PDB entry 8XS2 | X-ray diffraction, 2.14 A resolution | chains H and L

== Chain H ==
Protein: Heavy chain fragment (Fd) of anti-osteocalcin antibody KTM219
Source organism: Mus musculus
Notes: antibody fragment or engineered binder
Chain sequence (249 residues; each row starts with the number of its first residue; note: 1 number in that range is skipped by the numbering (no residue carries it; nothing is unmodelled there); a row labelled like 82A-82C holds insertion residues (82A, then the next letters in order); numbers below 1 keep their minus sign (Met-3 is residue -3)):
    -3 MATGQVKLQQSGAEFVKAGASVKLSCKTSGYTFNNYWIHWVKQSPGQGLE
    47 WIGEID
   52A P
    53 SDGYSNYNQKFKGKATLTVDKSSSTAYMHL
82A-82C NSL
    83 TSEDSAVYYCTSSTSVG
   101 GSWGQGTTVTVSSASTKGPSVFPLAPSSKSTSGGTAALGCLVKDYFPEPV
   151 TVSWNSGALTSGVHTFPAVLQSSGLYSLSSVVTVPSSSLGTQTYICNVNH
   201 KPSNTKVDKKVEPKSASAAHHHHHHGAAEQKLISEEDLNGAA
Unresolved in the structure: -3 to 0, 128-132, 214-242
Cystine bridges: Cys22-Cys92, Cys140-Cys196

== Chain L ==
Protein: Light chain of anti-osteocalcin antibody KTM219
Source organism: Mus musculus
Notes: antibody fragment or engineered binder
Chain sequence (232 residues; row label = number of the first residue in the row; a row labelled like 27A-27E holds insertion residues (27A, then the next letters in order); numbers below 1 keep their minus sign (Met-1 is residue -1)):
    -1 MSDIELTQSPLSLPVSLGDQASISCTSSQ
27A-27E SLLHS
    28 NGDTYLHWYLQKPGQSPKLLIYTLSNRFSGVPDRFSGSGSGTDFTLKISR
    78 VEAADLGIYFCSQTTHVPYTFGGGTKLEIKRADAAPSVFIFPPSDEQLKS
   128 GTASVVCLLNNFYPREAKVQWKVDNALQSGNSQESVTEQDSKDSTYSLSS
   178 TLTLSKADYEKHKVYACEVTHQGLSSPVTKSFNRGEGGGSDYKDDDDK
Unresolved in the structure: -1, 212-225
Cystine bridges: Cys23-Cys88, Cys134-Cys194

== Interface between chain H and chain L ==
Contacting residue pairs (52):
  His35(H) - Tyr96(L)
  Gln39(H) - Gln38(L)  hydrogen bond
  Gln39(H) - Phe87(L)
  Leu45(H) - Phe87(L)  hydrophobic
  Leu45(H) - Phe98(L)  hydrophobic
  Trp47(H) - Pro95(L)  hydrophobic
  Trp47(H) - Tyr96(L)
  Trp47(H) - Phe98(L)
  Glu50(H) - Tyr96(L)  hydrogen bond
  Asn58(H) - Val94(L)
  Asn60(H) - Pro95(L)
  Tyr91(H) - Gln38(L)  hydrogen bond
  Tyr91(H) - Gln42(L)
  Tyr91(H) - Ser43(L)
  Tyr91(H) - Pro44(L)
  Gly99(H) - Phe55(L)
  Trp103(H) - Tyr36(L)
  Trp103(H) - Pro44(L)  hydrophobic
  Trp103(H) - Phe98(L)  hydrophobic
  Gly104(H) - Ser43(L)
  Phe122(H) - Ser121(L)
  Phe122(H) - Gln124(L)
  Phe122(H) - Ser127(L)
  Pro123(H) - Ser121(L)
  Pro123(H) - Glu123(L)
  Leu124(H) - Phe118(L)
  Leu124(H) - Val133(L)  hydrophobic
  Ala125(H) - Phe118(L)
  Thr135(H) - Phe116(L)
  Ala137(H) - Phe116(L)  hydrophobic
  Ala137(H) - Phe118(L)
  Leu141(H) - Ser131(L)
  Lys143(H) - Gln124(L)
  Lys143(H) - Ser131(L)
  His164(H) - Asn137(L)  hydrogen bond
  His164(H) - Asn138(L)  hydrogen bond
  His164(H) - Ser174(L)  hydrogen bond
  Phe166(H) - Leu135(L)  hydrophobic
  Phe166(H) - Ser162(L)
  Phe166(H) - Thr164(L)
  Phe166(H) - Ser174(L)
  Phe166(H) - Leu175(L)
  Phe166(H) - Ser176(L)
  Pro167(H) - Ser162(L)  hydrogen bond (backbone-side chain)
  Pro167(H) - Val163(L)
  Val169(H) - Gln160(L)
  Val169(H) - Glu161(L)
  Leu170(H) - Gln160(L)  hydrogen bond (backbone-side chain)
  Gln171(H) - Gln160(L)
  Val181(H) - Leu135(L)  hydrophobic
  Thr183(H) - Asn137(L)
  Lys209(H) - Glu123(L)  salt bridge
Also at the interface, not in a pair above, chain H (37 interface residues in all): Val37, Glu46, Thr96, Gly101, Gln105, Ala136, Leu138, Ala168, Ser179
Also at the interface, not in a pair above, chain L (33 interface residues in all): Leu46, Tyr49, Thr129

== Summary ==
37 residues of chain H and 33 residues of chain L are in contact; the contacts include 8 hydrogen bonds and 1
salt bridge. Polar pairs include Lys209(H)-Glu123(L), Gln39(H)-Gln38(L) and Glu50(H)-Tyr96(L).
Here chain H is Heavy chain fragment (Fd) of anti-osteocalcin antibody KTM219 and chain L is Light chain of
anti-osteocalcin antibody KTM219, both from Mus musculus. Entry 8XS2 (Crystal structure of Fab fragment of
anti-osteocalcin C-terminal peptide antibody KTM219 with addition of fluorophore TAMRA) was determined by
X-ray diffraction together with 8XS1 from the same study.
